4Y84 - chains F and G of the 34 polymer chains in the assembly; structure by X-ray diffraction, 2.70 A resolution.

[Chain F]
Name: Probable proteasome subunit alpha type-7
Organism: Saccharomyces cerevisiae S288c
Notes: EC 3.4.25.1
UniProt: P21242 (PSA7_YEAST); residues -3 to 284 here correspond to UniProt positions 1-288 (UniProt number = residue number + 4)
Amino-acid sequence (288 residues; numbered -3 to 284; the number before each row is that of its first residue; numbers below 1 keep their minus sign (Met-3 is residue -3)):
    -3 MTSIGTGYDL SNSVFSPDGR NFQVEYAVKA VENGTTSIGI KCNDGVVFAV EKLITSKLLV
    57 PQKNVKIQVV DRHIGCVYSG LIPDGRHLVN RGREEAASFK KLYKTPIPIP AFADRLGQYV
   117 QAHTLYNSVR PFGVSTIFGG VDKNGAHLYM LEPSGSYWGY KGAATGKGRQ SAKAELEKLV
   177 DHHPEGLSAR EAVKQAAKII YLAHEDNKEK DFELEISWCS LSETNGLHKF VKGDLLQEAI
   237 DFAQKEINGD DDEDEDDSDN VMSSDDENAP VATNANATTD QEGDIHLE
Not modelled in the structure: -3 to 1, 245-284
Curated features (UniProtKB/Swiss-Prot):
  - modified residue: Thr-2 (N-acetylthreonine)

[Chain G]
Name: Proteasome subunit alpha type-1
Organism: Saccharomyces cerevisiae S288c
Notes: EC 3.4.25.1
UniProt: P21243 (PSA1_YEAST); residues -8 to 243 here correspond to UniProt positions 1-252 (UniProt number = residue number + 9)
Amino-acid sequence (252 residues; each row starts with the number of its first residue; numbers below 1 keep their minus sign (Met-8 is residue -8)):
    -8 MSGAAAASAA GYDRHITIFS PEGRLYQVEY AFKATNQTNI NSLAVRGKDC TVVISQKKVP
    52 DKLLDPTTVS YIFCISRTIG MVVNGPIPDA RNAALRAKAE AAEFRYKYGY DMPCDVLAKR
   112 MANLSQIYTQ RAYMRPLGVI LTFVSVDEEL GPSIYKTDPA GYYVGYKATA TGPKQQEITT
   172 NLENHFKKSK IDHINEESWE KVVEFAITHM IDALGTEFSK NDLEVGVATK DKFFTLSAEN
   232 IEERLVAIAE QD
Not modelled in the structure: -8 to 1, 243
Metal / ion sites: Mg2+: Thr8, Tyr119, Arg122, Met125

[Chain F / chain G interface]
Residue-residue contacts - 64 pairs, chain F then chain G:
  Thr2(F) - His6(G)
  Gly3(F) - His6(G)
  Tyr4(F) - Arg5(G)
  Tyr4(F) - His6(G)
  Tyr4(F) - Tyr21(G)
  Ser9(F) - Arg126(G)
  Val10(F) - His6(G)
  Val10(F) - Gln18(G)
  Phe11(F) - Gln18(G)  hydrogen bond (backbone-side chain)
  Phe11(F) - Tyr21(G)
  Phe11(F) - Ala22(G)  hydrophobic
  Phe11(F) - Ala25(G)  hydrophobic
  Phe11(F) - Arg126(G)
  Phe11(F) - Pro127(G)
  Ser12(F) - Tyr21(G)
  Pro13(F) - Tyr21(G)  hydrophobic
  Pro13(F) - Lys24(G)  hydrogen bond (backbone-side chain)
  Asp14(F) - Lys24(G)
  Gly15(F) - Tyr21(G)
  Gly15(F) - Ala25(G)
  Lys37(F) - Asp56(G)  salt bridge
  Asp110(F) - Arg82(G)
  Gln114(F) - Arg82(G)  hydrogen bond (side chain-backbone)
  Gln114(F) - Asn83(G)
  Gln114(F) - Leu86(G)
  Gln117(F) - Pro79(G)
  Gln117(F) - Asp80(G)
  Gln117(F) - Asn83(G)  hydrogen bond
  Gln117(F) - Arg126(G)
  Thr120(F) - Arg126(G)  hydrogen bond (backbone-side chain)
  Leu121(F) - Tyr124(G)
  Leu121(F) - Arg126(G)  hydrogen bond (backbone-backbone)
  Leu121(F) - Leu128(G)  hydrophobic
  Tyr122(F) - Tyr124(G)
  Tyr122(F) - Met125(G)  hydrophobic
  Ser150(F) - Pro79(G)
  Gly151(F) - Pro79(G)
  Ser152(F) - Ile78(G)
  Ser152(F) - Pro79(G)
  Tyr153(F) - Arg82(G)  hydrogen bond (backbone-side chain)
  Trp154(F) - Leu55(G)  hydrophobic
  Trp154(F) - Thr59(G)
  Trp154(F) - Val60(G)  hydrophobic
  Trp154(F) - Ser61(G)
  Trp154(F) - Tyr62(G)
  Trp154(F) - Ile78(G)  hydrophobic
  Trp154(F) - Arg82(G)
  Gly155(F) - Leu55(G)
  Gly155(F) - Asp56(G)  hydrogen bond (backbone-backbone)
  Gly155(F) - Thr59(G)  hydrogen bond (backbone-side chain)
  Tyr156(F) - Leu54(G)
  Tyr156(F) - Leu55(G)
  Tyr156(F) - Asp56(G)
  Lys157(F) - Lys53(G)
  Lys157(F) - Leu54(G)  hydrogen bond (backbone-backbone)
  Lys157(F) - Leu55(G)
  Lys157(F) - Pro57(G)
  Gly158(F) - Leu54(G)
  Lys169(F) - Asp52(G)
  Leu172(F) - Leu54(G)  hydrophobic
  Glu173(F) - Lys53(G)  salt bridge
  Glu173(F) - Leu54(G)
  Val176(F) - Leu54(G)  hydrophobic
  Asp177(F) - Lys53(G)  salt bridge
Interface residues without a listed pair, chain F (32 interface residues in all): Tyr145
Interface residues without a listed pair, chain G (29 interface residues in all): Gly129

[Summary]
The interface between chain F and chain G involves 32 residues on one side and 29 on the other; the contacts
include 10 hydrogen bonds and 3 salt bridges. Polar pairs include Lys37(F)-Asp56(G), Glu173(F)-Lys53(G) and
Asp177(F)-Lys53(G). Thr8(G), Tyr119(G), Arg122(G) and Met125(G) form the Mg2+ site.
Chain F is Probable proteasome subunit alpha type-7 and chain G is Proteasome subunit alpha type-1, both from
Saccharomyces cerevisiae S288c; the structure, Yeast 20S proteasome in complex with N3-A(4,4-F2P)nLL-ep, was
determined by X-ray diffraction together with 4Y69, 4Y6A, 4Y6V, 4Y6Z, 4Y70, 4Y74 and 34 further entries from
the same study.
